8EJ5 - chains A and C of the 4 polymer chains in the assembly; structure by electron microscopy, 4.90 A resolution (low resolution: residue-level contacts below are approximate; hydrogen-bond / salt-bridge calls are withheld).

# Chain A
Name: gp10, tail tip lysin (spike)
Organism: Staphylococcus phage Andhra
UniProtKB: A0A1S6L1H0 (A0A1S6L1H0_9CAUD); residues 1-473 here = UniProt positions 1-473
Amino-acid sequence (473 residues; numbered 1 to 473; the number before each row is that of its first residue):
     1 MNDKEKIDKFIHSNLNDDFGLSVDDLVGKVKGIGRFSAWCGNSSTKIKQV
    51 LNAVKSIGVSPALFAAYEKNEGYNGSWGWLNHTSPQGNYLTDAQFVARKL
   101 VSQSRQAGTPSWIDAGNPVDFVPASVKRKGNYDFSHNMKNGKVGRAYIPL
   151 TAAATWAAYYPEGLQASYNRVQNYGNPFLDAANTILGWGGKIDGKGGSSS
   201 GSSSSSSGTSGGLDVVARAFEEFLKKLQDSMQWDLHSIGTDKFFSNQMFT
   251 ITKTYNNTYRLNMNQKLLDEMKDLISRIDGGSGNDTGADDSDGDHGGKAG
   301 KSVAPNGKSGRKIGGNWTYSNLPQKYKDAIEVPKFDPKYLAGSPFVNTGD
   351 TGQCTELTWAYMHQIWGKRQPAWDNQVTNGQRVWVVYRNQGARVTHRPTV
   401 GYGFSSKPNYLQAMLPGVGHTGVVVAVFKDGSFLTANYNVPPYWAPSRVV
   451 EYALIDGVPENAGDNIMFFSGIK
Unresolved in the structure: 195-210

# Chain C
Name: gp1, tail tip protein
Organism: Staphylococcus phage Andhra
Amino-acid sequence (90 residues; row label = number of the first residue in the row):
     1 VTNEKGQAYTEMLQLFNLLQQWNDFYTAENANNLLVACQQLLINYNEPVI
    51 KFINDENEDKSLLQYLAGDDGLAQWQFYKGFYNNYNVHIF

# Chain A / chain C interface
Residue-residue contacts (7; chain A residue first):
  Ser56(A) - Glu29(C)
  Ile57(A) - Glu29(C)
  Gly58(A) - Glu29(C)
  Asn347(A) - Asn3(C)
  Thr348(A) - Asn3(C)
  Gly349(A) - Thr10(C)
  Pro446(A) - Gln14(C)
Interface residues without a listed pair, chain A (8 interface residues in all): Ala445
Interface residues without a listed pair, chain C (5 interface residues in all): Leu13

# Summary
8 residues of chain A and 5 residues of chain C are in contact.
Here chain A is gp10, tail tip lysin (spike) and chain C is gp1, tail tip protein, both from Staphylococcus
phage Andhra. Entry 8EJ5 (Tail tip structure of Staphylococcus phage Andhra) was determined by electron
microscopy (same publication as 8EGR, 8EGS and 8EGT).
